Entry 8EG7 (electron microscopy, 3.20 A resolution); this record covers chains R and I of the 8 polymer chains in the assembly.

# Chain R
Molecule: 16-nt RNA strand
Sequence (16 nucleotides; numbered 1 to 16; the number before each row is that of its first residue):
     1 UUUUUUGGCA UAGUUG
Unresolved in the structure: 1-6
Ion coordination: Mg2+: G16 (shared with 3 residues of chain J)

# Chain I
Name: DNA-directed RNA polymerase subunit beta
From: Escherichia coli
Notes: EC 2.7.7.6
UniProt: P0A8V4 (RPOB_ECO57); residues 1-1342 here = UniProt positions 1-1342
Chain sequence (1342 residues; row label = number of the first residue in the row):
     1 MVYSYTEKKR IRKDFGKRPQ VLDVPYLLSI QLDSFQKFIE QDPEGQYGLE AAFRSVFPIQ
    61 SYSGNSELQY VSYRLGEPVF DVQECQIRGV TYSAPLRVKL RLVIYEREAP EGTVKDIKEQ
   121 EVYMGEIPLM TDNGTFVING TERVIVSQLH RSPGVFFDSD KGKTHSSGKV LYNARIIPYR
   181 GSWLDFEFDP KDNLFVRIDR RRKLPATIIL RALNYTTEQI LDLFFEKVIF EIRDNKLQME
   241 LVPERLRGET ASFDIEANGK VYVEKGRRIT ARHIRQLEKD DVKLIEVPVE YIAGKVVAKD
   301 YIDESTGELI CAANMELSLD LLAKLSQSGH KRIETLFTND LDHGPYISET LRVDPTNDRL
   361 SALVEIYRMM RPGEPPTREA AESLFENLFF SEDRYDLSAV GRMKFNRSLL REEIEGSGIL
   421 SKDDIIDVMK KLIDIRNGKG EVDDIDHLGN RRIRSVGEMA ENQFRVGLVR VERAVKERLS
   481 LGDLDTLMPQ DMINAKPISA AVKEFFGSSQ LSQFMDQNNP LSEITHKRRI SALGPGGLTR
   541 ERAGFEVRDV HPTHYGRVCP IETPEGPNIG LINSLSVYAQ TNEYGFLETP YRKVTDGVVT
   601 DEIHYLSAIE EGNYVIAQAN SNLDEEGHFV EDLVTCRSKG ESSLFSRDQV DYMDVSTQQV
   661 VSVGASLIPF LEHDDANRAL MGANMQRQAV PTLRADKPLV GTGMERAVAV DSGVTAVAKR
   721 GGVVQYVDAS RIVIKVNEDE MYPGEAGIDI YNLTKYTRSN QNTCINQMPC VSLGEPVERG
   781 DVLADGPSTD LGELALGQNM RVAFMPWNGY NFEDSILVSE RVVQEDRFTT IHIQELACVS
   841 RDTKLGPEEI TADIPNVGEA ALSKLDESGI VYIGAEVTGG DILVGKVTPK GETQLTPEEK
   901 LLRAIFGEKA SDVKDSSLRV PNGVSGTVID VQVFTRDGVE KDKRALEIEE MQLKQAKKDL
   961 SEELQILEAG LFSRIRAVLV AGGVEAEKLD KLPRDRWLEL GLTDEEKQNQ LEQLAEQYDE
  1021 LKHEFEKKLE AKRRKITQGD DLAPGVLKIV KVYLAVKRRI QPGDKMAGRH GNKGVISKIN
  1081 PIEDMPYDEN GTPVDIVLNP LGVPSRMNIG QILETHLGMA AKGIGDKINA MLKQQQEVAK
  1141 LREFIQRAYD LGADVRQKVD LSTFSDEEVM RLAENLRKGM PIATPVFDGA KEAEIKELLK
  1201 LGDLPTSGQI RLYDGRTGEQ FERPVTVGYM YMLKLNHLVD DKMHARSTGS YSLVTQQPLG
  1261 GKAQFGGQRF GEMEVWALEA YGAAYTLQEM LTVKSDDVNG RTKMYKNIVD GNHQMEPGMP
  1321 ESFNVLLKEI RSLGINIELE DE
Unresolved in the structure: 1, 891-912
UniProt features mapped onto this chain:
  - modified residue (N6-acetyllysine): Lys-1022, Lys-1200
Small-molecule neighbours:
  - chapso (1N7), molecule 1: Gln-46, Tyr-47, Tyr-179, Asp-396, Ser-398, Ala-399, Val-400, Arg-452, Glu-458, Glu-461, Asn-462, Glu-583, Tyr-584
  - chapso (1N7), molecule 2: Gln-725, Tyr-726, Arg-731, Glu-962, Gln-965, Ile-966, Ala-969, Ser-973

# Chain R / chain I interface
Residue-residue contacts (20):
  G7(R) with Gln-1264(I), hydrogen bond to the sugar
  G8(R) with Ser-1252(I), hydrogen bond to the phosphate; Gln-1264(I), phosphate contact
  U11(R) with Ser-509(I), sugar contact; Gln-510(I), phosphate contact
  A12(R) with Gln-510(I), sugar contact; Gln-513(I), hydrogen bond to the sugar; Arg-540(I), salt bridge to the phosphate
  G13(R) with Arg-540(I), salt bridge to the phosphate; Asn-568(I), phosphate contact; Ile-572(I), phosphate contact
  U14(R) with Pro-564(I), phosphate contact; Arg-687(I), salt bridge to the phosphate; Gln-688(I), hydrogen bond to the phosphate; His-1237(I), sugar contact
  U15(R) with Gln-688(I), hydrogen bond to the phosphate; Lys-1065(I), hydrogen bond to the phosphate; His-1237(I), sugar contact
  G16(R) with Lys-1065(I), salt bridge to the phosphate; Lys-1073(I), salt bridge to the phosphate
Other interface residues (no listed pair), chain I (16 interface residues in all): Glu-565, Leu-1259

# Summary
Chain R and chain I form an interface of 8 and 16 residues respectively; the contacts include 6 hydrogen bonds
and 5 salt bridges. Among the polar pairs are G7(R)/Gln-1264(I), A12(R)/Gln-513(I) and G8(R)/Ser-1252(I).
Chain I binds chapso.
Chain R is a 16-nt RNA strand and chain I is DNA-directed RNA polymerase subunit beta (Escherichia coli); the
structure, Cryo-EM structure of pre-consensus elemental paused elongation complex, was determined by electron
microscopy together with 8EG8, 8EGB, 8EH8, 8EH9, 8EHA, 8EHF and 8EHI from the same study.
